PDB entry 3LD0 | X-ray diffraction, 2.20 A resolution | chains D and F of the 12 polymer chains in the assembly

Chain D:
Molecule: Inhibitor of TRAP, regulated by T-BOX (Trp) sequence RtpA
Source organism: Bacillus licheniformis
UniProt: Q65NU7 (Q65NU7_BACLD); residues 1-53 here = UniProt positions 1-53
Sequence (53 residues; numbered 1 to 53; the number before each row is that of its first residue):
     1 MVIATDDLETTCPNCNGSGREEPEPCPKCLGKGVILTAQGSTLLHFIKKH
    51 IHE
Construct notes: variant Leu30 (Ser in Q65NU7), Ile51 (Leu in Q65NU7), His52 (Asn in Q65NU7)
Bound ions: Zn2+: Cys12, Cys15, Cys26, Cys29; Mg2+: Glu53 (shared with 1 residue of chain E; Glu253(F) of chain F)

Chain F:
Molecule: Inhibitor of TRAP, regulated by T-BOX (Trp) sequence RtpA
Source organism: Bacillus licheniformis
UniProt: Q65NU7 (Q65NU7_BACLD); residues 201-253 here correspond to UniProt positions 1-53 (UniProt number = residue number - 200)
Sequence (53 residues; each row starts with the number of its first residue):
   201 MVIATDDLETTCPNCNGSGREEPEPCPKCLGKGVILTAQGSTLLHFIKKH
   251 IHE
Construct notes: variant Leu230 (Ser30 in Q65NU7), Ile251 (Leu51 in Q65NU7), His252 (Asn52 in Q65NU7)
Bound ions: Zn2+: Cys212, Cys215, Cys226, Cys229; Mg2+: Glu253 (shared with Glu53(D) of chain D; 1 residue of chain E)

How chain D and chain F interact:
Pairs across the interface (27):
  Val2(D) with Val202(F), hydrophobic
  Ile3(D) with Ile203(F), hydrophobic
  Ala38(D) with Met201(F), hydrophobic
  Gln39(D) with Met201(F); Val202(F), hydrogen bond (side chain-backbone); Ile203(F), hydrogen bond (side chain-backbone)
  Thr42(D) with Met201(F), hydrogen bond; Ile203(F); Thr205(F)
  Phe46(D) with Leu208(F); Glu209(F); Leu236(F), hydrophobic; Gly240(F); Leu244(F), hydrophobic
  Ile47(D) with Leu244(F), hydrophobic; Ile247(F), hydrophobic
  Lys49(D) with Glu209(F), salt bridge; Lys232(F)
  His50(D) with Glu209(F), salt bridge; Lys232(F); Leu236(F); Leu244(F)
  Ile51(D) with Leu244(F), hydrophobic; Ile247(F), hydrophobic; Lys248(F)
  His52(D) with Lys232(F)
  Glu53(D) with Glu253(F)
Also at the interface, not in a pair above, chain D (13 interface residues in all): Leu43
Also at the interface, not in a pair above, chain F (16 interface residues in all): Ala204, Val234, Leu243

In short:
13 residues of chain D face 16 of chain F across their interface; the contacts include 3 hydrogen bonds and 2
salt bridges. Polar contacts include Lys49(D)-Glu209(F), His50(D)-Glu209(F) and Gln39(D)-Val202(F). The Zn2+
site is built by Cys12(D), Cys15(D), Cys26(D) and Cys29(D).
Chain D and chain F are both Inhibitor of TRAP, regulated by T-BOX (Trp) sequence RtpA (Bacillus
licheniformis); the structure, Crystal structure of B.licheniformis Anti-TRAP protein, an antagonist of
TRAP-RNA interactions, was determined by X-ray diffraction (same publication as 3LCZ).
